Entry 3S1M (X-ray diffraction, 3.13 A resolution); this record covers chains A and B of the 12 polymer chains in the assembly.

[Chain A]
Name: DNA-directed RNA polymerase II subunit RPB1
Organism: Saccharomyces cerevisiae
Notes: EC 2.7.7.6
UniProtKB: P04050 (RPB1_YEAST); numbering as in UniProt (aligned over 1-1733)
Amino-acid sequence (1733 residues; numbered 1 to 1733; the number before each row is that of its first residue):
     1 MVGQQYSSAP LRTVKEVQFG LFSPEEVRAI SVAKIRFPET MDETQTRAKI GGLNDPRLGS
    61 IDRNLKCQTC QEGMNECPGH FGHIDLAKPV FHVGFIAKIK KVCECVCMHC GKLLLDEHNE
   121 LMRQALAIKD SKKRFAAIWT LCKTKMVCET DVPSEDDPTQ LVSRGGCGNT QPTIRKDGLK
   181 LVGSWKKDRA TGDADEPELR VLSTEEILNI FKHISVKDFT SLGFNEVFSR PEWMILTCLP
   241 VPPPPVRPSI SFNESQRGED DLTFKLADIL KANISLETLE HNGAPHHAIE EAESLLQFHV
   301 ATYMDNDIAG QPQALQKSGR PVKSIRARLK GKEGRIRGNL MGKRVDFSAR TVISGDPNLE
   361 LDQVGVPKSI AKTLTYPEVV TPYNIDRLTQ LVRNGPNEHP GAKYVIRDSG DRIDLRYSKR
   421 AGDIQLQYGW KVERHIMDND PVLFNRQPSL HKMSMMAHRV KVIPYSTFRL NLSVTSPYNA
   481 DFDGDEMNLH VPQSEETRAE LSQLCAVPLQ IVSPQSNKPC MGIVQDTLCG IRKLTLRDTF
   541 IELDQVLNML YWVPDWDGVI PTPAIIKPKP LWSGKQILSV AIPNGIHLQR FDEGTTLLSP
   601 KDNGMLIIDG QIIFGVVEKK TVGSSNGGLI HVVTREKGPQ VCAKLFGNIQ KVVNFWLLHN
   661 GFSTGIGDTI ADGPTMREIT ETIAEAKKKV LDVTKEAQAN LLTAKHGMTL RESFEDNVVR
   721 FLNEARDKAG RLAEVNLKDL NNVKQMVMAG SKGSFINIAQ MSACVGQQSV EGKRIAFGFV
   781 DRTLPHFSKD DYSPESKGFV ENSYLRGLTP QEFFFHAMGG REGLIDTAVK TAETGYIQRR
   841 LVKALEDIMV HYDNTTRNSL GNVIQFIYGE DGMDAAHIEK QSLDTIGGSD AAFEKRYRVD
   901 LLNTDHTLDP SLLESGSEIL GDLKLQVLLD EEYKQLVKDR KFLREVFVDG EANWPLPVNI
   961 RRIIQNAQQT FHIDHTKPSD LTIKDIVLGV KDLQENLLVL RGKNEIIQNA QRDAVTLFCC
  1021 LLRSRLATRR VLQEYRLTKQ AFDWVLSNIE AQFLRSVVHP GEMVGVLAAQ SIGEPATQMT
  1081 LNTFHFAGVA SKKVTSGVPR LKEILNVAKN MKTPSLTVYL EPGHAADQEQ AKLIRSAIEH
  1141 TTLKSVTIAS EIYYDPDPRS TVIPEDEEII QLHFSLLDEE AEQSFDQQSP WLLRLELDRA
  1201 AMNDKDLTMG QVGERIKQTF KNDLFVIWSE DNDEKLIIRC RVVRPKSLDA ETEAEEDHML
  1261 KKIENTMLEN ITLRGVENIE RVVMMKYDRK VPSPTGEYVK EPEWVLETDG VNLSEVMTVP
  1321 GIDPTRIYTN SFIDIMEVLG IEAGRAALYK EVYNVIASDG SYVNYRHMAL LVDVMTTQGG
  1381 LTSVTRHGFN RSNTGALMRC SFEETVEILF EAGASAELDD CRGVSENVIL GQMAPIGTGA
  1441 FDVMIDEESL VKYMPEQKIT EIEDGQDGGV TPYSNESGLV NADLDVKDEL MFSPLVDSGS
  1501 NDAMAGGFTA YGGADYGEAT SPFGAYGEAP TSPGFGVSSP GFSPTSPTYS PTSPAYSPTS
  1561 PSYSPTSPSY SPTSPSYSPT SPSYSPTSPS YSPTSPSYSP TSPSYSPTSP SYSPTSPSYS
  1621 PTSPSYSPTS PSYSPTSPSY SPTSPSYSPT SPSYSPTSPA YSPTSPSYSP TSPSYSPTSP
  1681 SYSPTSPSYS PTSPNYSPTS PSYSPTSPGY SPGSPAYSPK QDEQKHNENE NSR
Disordered / not traced: 1-2, 155-160, 187-198, 1177-1186, 1244-1253, 1446-1733
Curated features (UniProtKB/Swiss-Prot):
  - region: Pro248 to Asp260 (Lid loop), Asn306 to Lys323 (Rudder loop), Pro810 to Glu822 (Bridging helix)
  - binding site (Zn(2+)): Cys67, Cys70, Cys77, His80, Cys107, Cys110, Cys148, Cys167
  - binding site (Mg(2+)): Asp481, Asp483, Asp485
  - modified residue: Thr1471 (Phosphothreonine)
  - cross-link (Glycyl lysine isopeptide (Lys-Gly)): Lys695 (interchain with G-Cter in ubiquitin), Lys1246 (interchain with G-Cter in ubiquitin), Lys1350 (interchain with G-Cter in ubiquitin)
  - natural variant: Ser1653 to Pro1659 (deletion: In strain: A364A)
  - mutagenesis: Lys1246 (K1246R: Impairs ubiquitination during transcription stress)
Metal / ion sites: Zn2+ site 1: Cys67, Cys70, Cys77, His80; Zn2+ site 2: Cys107, Cys110, Cys148, Cys167; Mg2+: Asp481, Asp483, Asp485 (shared with 1 residue of chain R)

[Chain B]
Name: DNA-directed RNA polymerase II subunit RPB2
Organism: Saccharomyces cerevisiae
Notes: EC 2.7.7.6
UniProtKB: P08518 (RPB2_YEAST); numbering as in UniProt (aligned over 1-1224)
Amino-acid sequence (1224 residues; row label = number of the first residue in the row):
     1 MSDLANSEKY YDEDPYGFED ESAPITAEDS WAVISAFFRE KGLVSQQLDS FNQFVDYTLQ
    61 DIICEDSTLI LEQLAQHTTE SDNISRKYEI SFGKIYVTKP MVNESDGVTH ALYPQEARLR
   121 NLTYSSGLFV DVKKRTYEAI DVPGRELKYE LIAEESEDDS ESGKVFIGRL PIMLRSKNCY
   181 LSEATESDLY KLKECPFDMG GYFIINGSEK VLIAQERSAG NIVQVFKKAA PSPISHVAEI
   241 RSALEKGSRF ISTLQVKLYG REGSSARTIK ATLPYIKQDI PIVIIFRALG IIPDGEILEH
   301 ICYDVNDWQM LEMLKPCVED GFVIQDRETA LDFIGRRGTA LGIKKEKRIQ YAKDILQKEF
   361 LPHITQLEGF ESRKAFFLGY MINRLLLCAL DRKDQDDRDH FGKKRLDLAG PLLAQLFKTL
   421 FKKLTKDIFR YMQRTVEEAH DFNMKLAINA KTITSGLKYA LATGNWGEQK KAMSSRAGVS
   481 QVLNRYTYSS TLSHLRRTNT PIGRDGKLAK PRQLHNTHWG LVCPAETPEG QACGLVKNLS
   541 LMSCISVGTD PMPIITFLSE WGMEPLEDYV PHQSPDATRV FVNGVWHGVH RNPARLMETL
   601 RTLRRKGDIN PEVSMIRDIR EKELKIFTDA GRVYRPLFIV EDDESLGHKE LKVRKGHIAK
   661 LMATEYQDIE GGFEDVEEYT WSSLLNEGLV EYIDAEEEES ILIAMQPEDL EPAEANEEND
   721 LDVDPAKRIR VSHHATTFTH CEIHPSMILG VAASIIPFPD HNQSPRNTYQ SAMGKQAMGV
   781 FLTNYNVRMD TMANILYYPQ KPLGTTRAME YLKFRELPAG QNAIVAIACY SGYNQEDSMI
   841 MNQSSIDRGL FRSLFFRSYM DQEKKYGMSI TETFEKPQRT NTLRMKHGTY DKLDDDGLIA
   901 PGVRVSGEDV IIGKTTPISP DEEELGQRTA YHSKRDASTP LRSTENGIVD QVLVTTNQDG
   961 LKFVKVRVRT TKIPQIGDKF ASRHGQKGTI GITYRREDMP FTAEGIVPDL IINPHAIPSR
  1021 MTVAHLIECL LSKVAALSGN EGDASPFTDI TVEGISKLLR EHGYQSRGFE VMYNGHTGKK
  1081 LMAQIFFGPT YYQRLRHMVD DKIHARARGP MQVLTRQPVE GRSRDGGLRF GEMERDCMIA
  1141 HGAASFLKER LMEASDAFRV HICGICGLMT VIAKLNHNQF ECKGCDNKID IYQIHIPYAA
  1201 KLLFQELMAM NITPRLYTDR SRDF
Disordered / not traced: 1-19, 71-88, 142-163, 336-344, 438-445, 503-508, 669-677, 716-721, 920-932
Metal / ion sites: Zn2+: Cys1163, Cys1166, Cys1182, Cys1185

[Interface between chain A and chain B]
Contacting residue pairs - 450 pairs, chain A then chain B:
  Gln4(A) with Phe1158(B); Arg1159(B), hydrogen bond (side chain-backbone)
  Gln5(A) with Arg1159(B), hydrogen bond (backbone-side chain); Leu1175(B)
  Tyr6(A) with Leu1175(B)
  Ser7(A) with Arg1159(B); His1161(B); Gln1193(B), hydrogen bond (backbone-side chain)
  Ser8(A) with Asn1178(B), hydrogen bond; Phe1180(B)
  Ala9(A) with Ile1191(B); Tyr1192(B); Gln1193(B), hydrogen bond (backbone-side chain)
  Pro10(A) with Ile1191(B); Tyr1192(B); Gln1193(B), hydrogen bond (backbone-backbone)
  Leu11(A) with Gln1193(B); Ile1194(B), hydrophobic; His1195(B)
  Arg12(A) with Tyr1192(B), hydrogen bond; Gln1193(B); Ile1194(B); Thr1218(B)
  Thr13(A) with Thr1218(B)
  Val14(A) with Leu1216(B), hydrophobic; Tyr1217(B)
  Lys15(A) with Tyr1217(B), hydrogen bond (backbone-backbone); Thr1218(B); Asp1219(B); Arg1220(B), hydrogen bond (backbone-side chain)
  Glu16(A) with Arg1215(B); Tyr1217(B), hydrogen bond (backbone-backbone); Asp1219(B); Arg1220(B); Ser1221(B)
  Val17(A) with Arg1215(B)
  Gln18(A) with Thr1213(B); Arg1215(B), hydrogen bond (backbone-backbone)
  Phe19(A) with Thr1213(B)
  Gly20(A) with Ile1212(B); Thr1213(B), hydrogen bond (backbone-backbone)
  Leu21(A) with Asn1211(B); Thr1213(B), hydrogen bond (backbone-side chain); Arg1215(B)
  Phe22(A) with Met1208(B); Asn1211(B), hydrogen bond (backbone-backbone); Ile1212(B); Thr1213(B)
  Glu26(A) with Leu1168(B); Arg1215(B), salt bridge
  Ala29(A) with Lys1183(B)
  Ile30(A) with Leu1168(B), hydrophobic; Thr1170(B)
  Ser31(A) with Lys1183(B), hydrogen bond (backbone-side chain)
  Val32(A) with Lys1183(B)
  Gln68(A) with Ile1172(B)
  Thr69(A) with Lys1174(B)
  Cys70(A) with Ile1172(B), hydrophobic; Ala1173(B); Lys1174(B)
  Glu72(A) with Ala1173(B); Leu1175(B)
  Asn75(A) with Arg1116(B), hydrogen bond
  Glu76(A) with Arg1159(B), salt bridge
  Pro78(A) with Lys1201(B), hydrogen bond (backbone-side chain); Gln1205(B), hydrogen bond (backbone-side chain)
  Gly79(A) with Gln1205(B)
  Phe81(A) with Gln1205(B); Met1208(B), hydrophobic; Ala1209(B)
  His92(A) with Met1210(B)
  Phe228(A) with Arg1215(B)
  Leu236(A) with Asn1211(B)
  Cys238(A) with Asn1211(B)
  Leu239(A) with Ala1209(B)
  Pro240(A) with Met1208(B); Ala1209(B); Asn1211(B)
  Pro242(A) with Ala1209(B), hydrophobic
  Pro245(A) with Leu1114(B); Tyr1198(B); Lys1201(B); Leu1202(B)
  Val246(A) with Leu1114(B); Leu1202(B), hydrophobic; Gln1205(B); Glu1206(B)
  Pro248(A) with Leu1114(B)
  Ile250(A) with Val1113(B), hydrophobic
  Glu254(A) with Arg884(B), salt bridge; Ile918(B); Arg935(B)
  Ser255(A) with Ile918(B)
  Tyr303(A) with Ala1209(B)
  Met304(A) with Met1210(B), hydrophobic
  Arg320(A) with Lys471(B)
  Ile325(A) with Glu1206(B); Met1210(B), hydrophobic
  Arg328(A) with Glu1206(B), salt bridge
  Leu329(A) with Leu1203(B), hydrophobic; Glu1206(B); Met1210(B), hydrophobic
  Arg335(A) with Leu1114(B); Ala1199(B); Leu1202(B); Glu1206(B), salt bridge
  Ile336(A) with Leu1203(B), hydrophobic
  Arg337(A) with Arg1129(B), hydrogen bond (backbone-side chain); Glu1132(B), salt bridge
  Gly338(A) with Gln1117(B); Arg1129(B), hydrogen bond (backbone-side chain)
  Asn339(A) with Thr1115(B); Gln1117(B), hydrogen bond (backbone-side chain); Ala1199(B)
  Leu340(A) with Ala1199(B); Ala1200(B); Leu1203(B), hydrophobic
  Met341(A) with Glu1132(B); Arg1135(B)
  Gly342(A) with Arg1129(B), hydrogen bond (backbone-side chain); Phe1130(B); Gly1131(B); Glu1132(B)
  Lys343(A) with Gln1117(B); Arg1129(B); Phe1130(B), hydrogen bond (backbone-backbone); Leu1151(B), hydrogen bond (side chain-backbone); Ser1155(B); Asp1156(B), salt bridge; Pro1197(B)
  Arg344(A) with Gln1117(B); Pro1118(B); Val1119(B); Glu1120(B), salt bridge; Gly1127(B), hydrogen bond (side chain-backbone); Leu1128(B); Arg1129(B); Ser1155(B), hydrogen bond (backbone-side chain)
  Val345(A) with Arg1106(B); Pro1118(B); Gly1127(B); Leu1128(B), hydrogen bond (backbone-backbone); Phe1130(B), hydrophobic; Arg1150(B); Ser1155(B)
  Asp346(A) with Arg1106(B), salt bridge; Arg1108(B); Gly1109(B); Met1111(B); Pro1118(B); Arg1150(B), hydrogen bond (backbone-side chain); Ala1154(B); Ser1155(B), hydrogen bond (side chain-backbone)
  Phe347(A) with Arg1106(B), hydrogen bond (backbone-backbone); Ala1107(B), hydrophobic; Arg1108(B); Arg1150(B), hydrogen bond (backbone-side chain)
  Ser348(A) with Ala1105(B); Arg1106(B), hydrogen bond (backbone-backbone); Leu1128(B), hydrogen bond (side chain-backbone)
  Ala349(A) with His1104(B); Leu1128(B)
  Arg350(A) with Lys1102(B); Ile1103(B); His1104(B), hydrogen bond (backbone-backbone); Leu1128(B)
  Thr351(A) with Val1099(B); Ile1103(B)
  Val352(A) with Gly977(B); Val1099(B), hydrophobic; Lys1102(B)
  Ser354(A) with Ile990(B), hydrogen bond (side chain-backbone)
  Gly355(A) with Tyr833(B)
  Asp356(A) with Tyr833(B), hydrogen bond
  Pro357(A) with Ser831(B); Gly832(B); Tyr833(B)
  Asn358(A) with Tyr833(B), hydrogen bond
  Ile370(A) with Ile1103(B), hydrophobic
  Thr373(A) with Ala1105(B); Ala1107(B)
  Leu374(A) with Ala1107(B), hydrophobic
  Thr375(A) with Ala1107(B)
  Arg412(A) with Arg1108(B)
  Glu433(A) with Arg1108(B), salt bridge
  Leu443(A) with Met1138(B), hydrophobic; Phe1146(B), hydrophobic
  Asn445(A) with Glu1134(B), hydrogen bond
  Gln447(A) with Arg1129(B); Glu1134(B), hydrogen bond
  Ser449(A) with Met1133(B); Glu1134(B), hydrogen bond; Cys1137(B), hydrogen bond (backbone-side chain)
  His451(A) with Cys1137(B), hydrogen bond (backbone-side chain)
  Lys452(A) with Ala1140(B); His1141(B), hydrogen bond (backbone-side chain)
  Met455(A) with Phe1130(B), hydrophobic; Glu1134(B); Cys1137(B), hydrophobic; Met1138(B), hydrophobic; His1141(B)
  Tyr465(A) with Ile976(B), hydrophobic
  Ser466(A) with Gln975(B), hydrogen bond; Val1099(B); Asp1100(B), hydrogen bond; Ile1103(B)
  Thr467(A) with Ile976(B); Gly977(B); Val1099(B)
  Arg469(A) with Tyr833(B); Ile976(B); Gly991(B), hydrogen bond (side chain-backbone)
  Leu472(A) with Gln835(B)
  Thr475(A) with Glu836(B)
  Ala480(A) with Glu836(B)
  Asp481(A) with Glu836(B); Asp837(B)
  Phe482(A) with Gln835(B); Glu836(B), hydrogen bond (backbone-backbone); Asp837(B); Ser838(B); Thr989(B), hydrogen bond (backbone-side chain)
  Asp483(A) with Glu836(B); Asp837(B), hydrogen bond (backbone-backbone); Lys979(B), hydrogen bond (backbone-side chain); Lys987(B); Gly988(B); Thr989(B)
  Gly484(A) with Thr989(B); Lys1102(B)
  Glu486(A) with Lys1102(B), salt bridge
  Asn488(A) with Leu1128(B)
  His490(A) with Arg1150(B), hydrogen bond
  Val491(A) with Arg1150(B), hydrogen bond (backbone-side chain)
  Pro492(A) with Glu1149(B)
  Gln493(A) with Glu1149(B), hydrogen bond (backbone-side chain)
  Ser494(A) with Glu1149(B), hydrogen bond (backbone-side chain)
  Thr497(A) with Phe1146(B); Glu1149(B), hydrogen bond
  Glu500(A) with Ala1143(B); Ala1144(B), hydrogen bond (side chain-backbone); Ser1145(B), hydrogen bond; Phe1146(B), hydrogen bond (side chain-backbone)
  Leu504(A) with His1141(B)
  Cys505(A) with Met1138(B), hydrophobic; His1141(B)
  Gln510(A) with His1141(B), hydrogen bond
  Val524(A) with Glu836(B)
  Gln525(A) with Gln835(B); Glu836(B), hydrogen bond (side chain-backbone); His1015(B), hydrogen bond (backbone-side chain)
  Asp526(A) with Cys829(B); Gly832(B); Gln835(B), hydrogen bond (backbone-side chain); Asn1013(B), hydrogen bond; His1015(B), salt bridge
  Thr527(A) with Gln835(B)
  Cys529(A) with His1015(B)
  Leu657(A) with Cys829(B), hydrophobic
  Leu658(A) with Tyr830(B); Ser831(B); Asn1074(B), hydrogen bond (backbone-side chain); His1076(B); Leu1081(B)
  His659(A) with Asn1074(B); Thr1077(B); Leu1081(B)
  Asn660(A) with Leu1081(B); Met1082(B), hydrogen bond (backbone-backbone); Ala1083(B), hydrogen bond (backbone-backbone)
  Gly661(A) with Ala1083(B)
  Phe662(A) with Ala828(B); Cys829(B), hydrogen bond (backbone-backbone); Pro1014(B); Ala1083(B)
  Ser663(A) with Ile827(B), hydrogen bond (side chain-backbone); Pro1014(B); Gln1084(B); Ile1085(B); Phe1086(B), hydrogen bond (side chain-backbone)
  Thr664(A) with Ile827(B); Pro1014(B); Phe1086(B)
  Gly665(A) with Leu1026(B); Phe1069(B); Phe1086(B)
  Ile666(A) with Val1023(B), hydrophobic; Leu1026(B), hydrophobic; Ile1027(B), hydrophobic; Leu1030(B), hydrophobic; Val1052(B), hydrophobic; Arg1067(B); Phe1086(B)
  Gly667(A) with Arg1067(B)
  Asp668(A) with Phe1069(B)
  Ile670(A) with Val1052(B), hydrophobic; Arg1067(B)
  Asn742(A) with Phe1069(B)
  Met746(A) with Pro1014(B); His1015(B), hydrogen bond; Pro1018(B), hydrophobic
  Ser751(A) with His1015(B), hydrogen bond
  Lys752(A) with His1015(B); Pro1018(B); Ser1019(B)
  Gly753(A) with Pro1018(B)
  Asn757(A) with Pro1018(B); Ser1019(B); Met1021(B)
  Gln760(A) with Met1021(B)
  Met761(A) with Pro1018(B); Met1021(B), hydrophobic; Val1023(B), hydrophobic
  Glu771(A) with Lys510(B), salt bridge
  Ile775(A) with Asn516(B)
  Ala776(A) with Asn516(B)
  Gly778(A) with Asp397(B); His400(B); His515(B); Asn516(B)
  Phe779(A) with Asn516(B); Thr517(B); Glu698(B); Glu699(B)
  Val780(A) with Glu699(B), hydrogen bond (backbone-side chain)
  Arg782(A) with Glu698(B), hydrogen bond (side chain-backbone); Glu699(B), hydrogen bond (side chain-backbone); Ser700(B); Ile701(B), hydrogen bond (side chain-backbone); Leu702(B)
  Thr783(A) with Asn516(B)
  Leu784(A) with Trp519(B), hydrophobic
  Pro785(A) with Glu698(B); Ile701(B); Leu702(B); Ile703(B), hydrogen bond (backbone-backbone)
  His786(A) with Trp519(B), hydrogen bond; Leu702(B); Ile703(B); Met705(B); Glu742(B), salt bridge
  Phe787(A) with Leu702(B)
  Ser788(A) with Ala735(B)
  Lys789(A) with Arg620(B); Glu699(B)
  Glu795(A) with Val731(B)
  Glu801(A) with Ile729(B)
  Asn802(A) with Arg728(B); Ile729(B), hydrogen bond (side chain-backbone)
  Tyr804(A) with His761(B), hydrogen bond (backbone-side chain); Asn762(B); Gln763(B); Val1023(B), hydrophobic
  Leu805(A) with His761(B), hydrogen bond (backbone-side chain); Val1052(B), hydrophobic
  Arg806(A) with Pro725(B); Ala726(B); Lys727(B); Arg728(B); Ile729(B); His761(B)
  Gly807(A) with Arg728(B); Asp760(B); His761(B)
  Leu808(A) with Arg728(B), hydrogen bond (backbone-side chain); Asp760(B), hydrogen bond (backbone-backbone); Phe1047(B)
  Thr809(A) with Ile729(B); Arg730(B); Phe1047(B)
  Pro810(A) with Trp519(B); Met705(B), hydrophobic; Pro745(B), hydrophobic; Phe1047(B)
  Gln811(A) with Met705(B)
  Phe813(A) with Leu749(B), hydrophobic; Pro759(B); Asp760(B); Asn767(B); Phe1047(B), hydrophobic
  Phe814(A) with Leu514(B), hydrophobic; His515(B); Asn516(B); Trp519(B), hydrophobic
  His816(A) with Gln763(B); Ser764(B), hydrogen bond (backbone-side chain)
  Ala817(A) with Leu514(B); Pro524(B), hydrophobic; Ser764(B)
  Met818(A) with Leu514(B); Asn516(B)
  Gly820(A) with Ser764(B)
  Arg821(A) with Arg512(B), hydrogen bond (side chain-backbone); Leu514(B); Pro524(B), hydrogen bond (side chain-backbone); Ala525(B); Thr527(B); Gly534(B)
  Glu822(A) with Gln513(B)
  Leu824(A) with Cys533(B), hydrophobic; Pro765(B), hydrophobic; Thr768(B)
  Ile825(A) with Arg512(B); Gln513(B); Cys533(B), hydrophobic
  Ala828(A) with Gly530(B)
  Arg839(A) with Glu1132(B), salt bridge
  Val842(A) with Asp1136(B)
  Lys843(A) with Glu1132(B), salt bridge; Arg1135(B)
  Glu846(A) with Arg1135(B), salt bridge
  Met1063(A) with Ile1139(B)
  Val1066(A) with Asp1136(B); Ile1139(B), hydrophobic
  Gln1070(A) with Asp1136(B); Cys1137(B); Ala1140(B)
  Lys1144(A) with Glu262(B), salt bridge
  Asn1265(A) with Gly263(B); Ser265(B)
  Glu1269(A) with Glu262(B); Gly263(B)
  Val1406(A) with Met1210(B), hydrophobic
  Phe1410(A) with Ile1212(B), hydrophobic
  Asp1420(A) with Arg1220(B), hydrogen bond (backbone-side chain)
  Arg1422(A) with Arg1220(B)
  Val1424(A) with Ile1139(B), hydrophobic
  Val1428(A) with Arg1135(B); Leu1151(B), hydrophobic
  Ile1429(A) with Pro1197(B); Ala1200(B)
  Leu1430(A) with His1195(B); Ile1196(B); Pro1197(B)
  Gly1431(A) with Lys1148(B), hydrogen bond (backbone-side chain); Met1152(B); His1195(B); Pro1197(B)
  Gln1432(A) with Lys1148(B)
  Met1433(A) with Ala1144(B), hydrophobic; Ser1145(B); Lys1148(B)
  Ala1434(A) with Ala1144(B)
  Ile1436(A) with Gly1142(B); Ala1144(B)
  Gly1437(A) with Gly1142(B)
  Thr1438(A) with Gly1142(B), hydrogen bond (backbone-backbone); Ala1144(B); Ser1145(B)
  Gly1439(A) with Ala1144(B)
Other interface residues (no listed pair), chain A (216 interface residues in all): Val27, Gln71, His80, Trp233, Ile353, Pro448, Glu496, Leu501, Thr669, Val743, Ile756, Val770, Glu812, Lys1261, Leu1409, Gly1413, Ser1425
Other interface residues (no listed pair), chain B (197 interface residues in all): Ser264, Ala266, His518, Cys523, Ile748, Tyr769, Asn834, Ile992, Glu1053, Glu1153, Ala1157, Asn1176, His1177, Gly1184, Leu1207, Pro1214

[In short]
Chain A and chain B form an interface of 216 and 197 residues respectively, with 88 hydrogen bonds and 18 salt
bridges. Polar contacts include Glu26(A)-Arg1215(B), Glu76(A)-Arg1159(B) and Glu254(A)-Arg884(B).
Chain A is DNA-directed RNA polymerase II subunit RPB1 and chain B is DNA-directed RNA polymerase II subunit
RPB2, both from Saccharomyces cerevisiae; the structure, RNA Polymerase II Initiation Complex with a 5-nt RNA
(variant 1), was determined by X-ray diffraction together with 3RZD, 3RZO, 3S14, 3S15, 3S16, 3S17 and 5
further entries from the same study.
